PDB entry 7KL9 | electron microscopy, 4.10 A resolution (low resolution: residue-level contacts below are approximate; hydrogen-bond / salt-bridge calls are withheld) | chains C and E of the 6 polymer chains in the assembly

[Chain C]
Protein: Spike glycoprotein
From: Severe acute respiratory syndrome coronavirus 2
UniProtKB: P0DTC2 (SPIKE_SARS2); numbering as in UniProt (aligned over 1-1208)
Amino-acid sequence (1257 residues; numbered 1 to 1257; the number before each row is that of its first residue):
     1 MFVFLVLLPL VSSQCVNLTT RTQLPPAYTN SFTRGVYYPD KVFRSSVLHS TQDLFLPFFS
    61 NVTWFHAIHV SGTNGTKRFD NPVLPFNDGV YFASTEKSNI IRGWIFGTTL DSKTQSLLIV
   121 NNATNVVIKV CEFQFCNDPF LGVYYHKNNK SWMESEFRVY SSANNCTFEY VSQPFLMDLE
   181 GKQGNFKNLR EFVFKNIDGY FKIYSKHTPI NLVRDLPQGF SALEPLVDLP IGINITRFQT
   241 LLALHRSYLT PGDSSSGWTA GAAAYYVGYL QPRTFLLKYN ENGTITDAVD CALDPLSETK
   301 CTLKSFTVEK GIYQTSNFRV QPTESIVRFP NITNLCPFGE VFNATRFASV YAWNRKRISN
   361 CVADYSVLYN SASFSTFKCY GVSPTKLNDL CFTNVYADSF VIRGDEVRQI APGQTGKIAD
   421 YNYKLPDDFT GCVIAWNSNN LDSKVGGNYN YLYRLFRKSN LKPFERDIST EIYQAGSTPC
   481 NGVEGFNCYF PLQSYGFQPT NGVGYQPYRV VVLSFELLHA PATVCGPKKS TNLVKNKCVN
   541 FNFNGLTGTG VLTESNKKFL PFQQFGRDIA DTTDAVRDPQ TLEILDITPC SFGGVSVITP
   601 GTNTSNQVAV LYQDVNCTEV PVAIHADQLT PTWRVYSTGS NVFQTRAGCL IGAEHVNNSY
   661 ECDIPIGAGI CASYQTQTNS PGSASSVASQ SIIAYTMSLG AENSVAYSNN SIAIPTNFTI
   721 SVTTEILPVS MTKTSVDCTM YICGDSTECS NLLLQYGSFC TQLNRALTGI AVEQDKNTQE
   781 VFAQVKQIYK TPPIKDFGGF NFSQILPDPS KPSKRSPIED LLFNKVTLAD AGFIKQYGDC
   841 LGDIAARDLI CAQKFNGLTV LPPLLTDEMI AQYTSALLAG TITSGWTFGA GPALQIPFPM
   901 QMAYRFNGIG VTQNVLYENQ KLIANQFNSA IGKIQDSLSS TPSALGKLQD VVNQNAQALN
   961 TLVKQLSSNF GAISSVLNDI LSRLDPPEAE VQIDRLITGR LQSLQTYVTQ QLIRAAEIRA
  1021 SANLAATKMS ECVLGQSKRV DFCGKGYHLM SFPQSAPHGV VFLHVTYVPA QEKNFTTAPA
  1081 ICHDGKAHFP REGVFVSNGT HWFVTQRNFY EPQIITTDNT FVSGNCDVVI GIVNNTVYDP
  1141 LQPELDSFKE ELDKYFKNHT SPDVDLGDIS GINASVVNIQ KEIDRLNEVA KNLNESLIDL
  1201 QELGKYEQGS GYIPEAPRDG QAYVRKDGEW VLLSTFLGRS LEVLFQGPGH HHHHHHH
Unresolved in the structure: 1-26, 67-79, 144-155, 173-187, 244-262, 517-519, 621-640, 677-689, 827-855, 1146-1257
Sequence notes: conflict Gly682 (Arg in P0DTC2), Ser683 (Arg in P0DTC2), Ser685 (Arg in P0DTC2), Pro817 (Phe in P0DTC2), Pro892 (Ala in P0DTC2), Pro899 (Ala in P0DTC2), Pro942 (Ala in P0DTC2), Pro986 (Lys in P0DTC2), Pro987 (Val in P0DTC2); expression tag (1209-1257)
Disulfide bonds: Cys131-Cys166, Cys291-Cys301, Cys336-Cys361, Cys379-Cys432, Cys480-Cys488, Cys538-Cys590, Cys617-Cys649, Cys662-Cys671, Cys738-Cys760, Cys743-Cys749, Cys1032-Cys1043, Cys1082-Cys1126
Covalently attached groups: N-acetylglucosamine (NAG) linked to Asn61, Asn122, Asn165, Asn282, Asn331, Asn603, Asn616, Asn657, Asn709, Asn1074
Swiss-Prot annotation at these positions:
  - region: Asn280 to Cys301 (Putative superantigen), Arg403 to Asp405 (Integrin-binding motif), Asn448 to Phe456 (Immunodominant HLA epitope recognized by the CD8+), Pro681, Ala684 (Putative superantigen), Ser816 to Tyr837 (Fusion peptide 1), Lys835 to Phe855 (Fusion peptide 2), Asp1163 to Glu1202 (Heptad repeat 2)
  - site: Arg815, Ser816 (Cleavage)
  - glycosylation: Asn17 (N-linked (GlcNAc...) (complex) asparagine), Asn61 (N-linked (GlcNAc...) (hybrid) asparagine), Asn74 (N-linked (GlcNAc...) (complex) asparagine), Asn122 (N-linked (GlcNAc...) (hybrid) asparagine), Asn149 (N-linked (GlcNAc...) (complex) asparagine), Asn165 (N-linked (GlcNAc...) (complex) asparagine), Asn234 (N-linked (GlcNAc...) (high mannose) asparagine), Asn282 (N-linked (GlcNAc...) (complex) asparagine), Thr323 (O-linked (GalNAc) threonine), Ser325 (O-linked (HexNAc...) serine), Asn331 (N-linked (GlcNAc...) (complex) asparagine), Asn343 (N-linked (GlcNAc...) (complex) asparagine), Asn603 (N-linked (GlcNAc...) (hybrid) asparagine), Asn616 (N-linked (GlcNAc...) (complex) asparagine), Asn657 (N-linked (GlcNAc...) (complex) asparagine), Thr676 (O-linked (GlcNAc...) threonine), Thr678 (O-linked (GlcNAc...) threonine), Asn709 (N-linked (GlcNAc...) (high mannose) asparagine), Asn717 (N-linked (GlcNAc...) (hybrid) asparagine), Asn801 (N-linked (GlcNAc...) (hybrid) asparagine) and 6 more in UniProt
  - natural variant: Leu5 (L5F: In strain: Iota/B.1.526), Ser13 (S13I: In strain: Epsilon/B.1.427/B.1.429), Leu18 (L18F: In strain: Beta/B.1.351, Gamma/P.1 and 1 more), Thr19 (T19I: In strain: Omicron/BQ.1.1, Omicron/XBB.1.5 and 1 more; T19R: In strain: Delta/B.1.617.2, Omicron/BA.2 and 4 more), Thr20 (T20N: In strain: Gamma/P.1), Leu24 to Ala27 (sequence variant, change not given here; In strain: Omicron/BA.2, Omicron/BA.2.12.1 and 6 more), Pro26 (P26S: In strain: Gamma/P.1), Gln52 (Q52H: In strain: Omicron/EG.5.1), Ala67 (A67V: In strain: Eta/B.1.525, Omicron/BA.1), His69 to Val70 (deletion: In strain: Alpha/B.1.1.7, Eta/B.1.525 and 5 more), Gly75 (G75V: In strain: Lambda/C.37), Thr76 (T76I: In strain: Lambda/C.37), 82 further natural variant entries in UniProt
  - mutagenesis: His69 to Val70 (Increased incorporation of cleaved spike into virions), Asn121 (N121Q: Partial loss of biliverdin affinity), Arg190 (R190K: Partial loss of biliverdin affinity), Asn234 (N234Q: Increased resistance to neutralizing antibodies), Asn331 (N331Q: Reduced viral infectivity), Asn343 (N343Q: Reduced viral infectivity), Leu452 (L452R: Increased resistance to neutralizing antibodies. Decreases HLA binding to NF9 epitope. Increased binding affinity to human ACE2), Tyr453 (Y453F: Decreased HLA binding to NF9 epitope. Increased binding affinity to human ACE2), Ala475 (A475V: Increased resistance to neutralizing antibodies), Val483 (V483A: Increased resistance to neutralizing antibodies), Glu484 (E484D: Increased replication in human TMEM106B overexpressing cells), Phe490 (F490L: Increased resistance to neutralizing antibodies and human covalescent sera neutralization), 12 further mutagenesis entries in UniProt

[Chain E]
Protein: CTC-445.2 inhibitor
From: Homo sapiens
Amino-acid sequence (160 residues; numbered 1 to 160; the number before each row is that of its first residue):
     1 SAEIDLGKGD FREIRASEDA REAAEALAEA ARAMKEALEI IREIAEKLRD SSRASEAAKR
    61 IAKAIRKAAD AIAEAAKIAA RAAKDGDAAR NAENAARKAK EFAEEQAKLA DMYAELAKNG
   121 DKSSVLEQLK TFADKAFHEM EDRFYQAALA VFEAAEAAAG

[Interface between chain C and chain E]
Pairs across the interface - 7 pairs, chain C then chain E:
  Lys378(C) - Lys118(E)
  Cys379(C) - Ser52(E)
  Tyr380(C) - Ser52(E)
  Gly381(C) - Asp50(E)
  Gly381(C) - Ser52(E)
  Ser383(C) - Ser51(E)
  Lys386(C) - Lys122(E)
Also at the interface, not in a pair above, chain E (6 interface residues in all): Arg53

[Overview]
Chain C and chain E each contribute 6 residues to their interface. N-acetylglucosamine is covalently linked to
Asn61(C), Asn122(C), Asn165(C), Asn282(C), Asn331(C) and Asn603(C) and 4 more. UniProt lists 24 mutagenesis
sites on chain C.
Chain C is Spike glycoprotein (Severe acute respiratory syndrome coronavirus 2) and chain E is CTC-445.2
inhibitor (Homo sapiens); the structure, Structure of the SARS-CoV-2 S 6P trimer in complex with the ACE2
protein decoy, CTC-445.2 (State ..., was determined by electron microscopy.
